PDB entry 9GA1 | X-ray diffraction, 2.80 A resolution | chains B and D of the 5 polymer chains in the assembly

# Chain B
Molecule: Major outer membrane protein
Source organism: Bdellovibrio bacteriovorus HD100
Reference sequence: Q6MQN4 (Q6MQN4_BDEBA); residues 1-333 here correspond to UniProt positions 21-353 (UniProt number = residue number + 20)
Amino-acid sequence (333 residues; numbered 1 to 333 plus 1 insertion-coded residue; 1 number in that range is skipped by the numbering (no residue carries it; nothing is unmodelled there); the number before each row is that of its first residue):
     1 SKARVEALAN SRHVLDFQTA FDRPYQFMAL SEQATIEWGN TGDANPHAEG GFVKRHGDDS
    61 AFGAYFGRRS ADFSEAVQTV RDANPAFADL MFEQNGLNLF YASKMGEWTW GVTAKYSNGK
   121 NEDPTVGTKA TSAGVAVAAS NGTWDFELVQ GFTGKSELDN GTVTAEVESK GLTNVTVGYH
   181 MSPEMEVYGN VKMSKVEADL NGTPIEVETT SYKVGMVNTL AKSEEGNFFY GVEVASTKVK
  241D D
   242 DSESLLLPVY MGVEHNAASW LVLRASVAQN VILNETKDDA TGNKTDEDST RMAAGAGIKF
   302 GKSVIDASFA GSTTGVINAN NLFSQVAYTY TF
Modified / non-standard residues: Mse28, Mse91, Mse105, Mse181, Mse185, Mse193, Mse216, Mse252, Mse293 (selenomethionine; parent Met)
Residues lining bound ligands: beta-D-glucopyranose / octan-1-ol: Val272, Ile273, Asn275, Asp287

# Chain D
Molecule: Major outer membrane protein
Source organism: Bdellovibrio bacteriovorus HD100
Reference sequence: Q6MQN4 (Q6MQN4_BDEBA); residues 1-333 here correspond to UniProt positions 21-353 (UniProt number = residue number + 20)
Amino-acid sequence (333 residues; row label = number of the first residue in the row):
     1 SKARVEALAN SRHVLDFQTA FDRPYQFMAL SEQATIEWGN TGDANPHAEG GFVKRHGDDS
    61 AFGAYFGRRS ADFSEAVQTV RDANPAFADL MFEQNGLNLF YASKMGEWTW GVTAKYSNGK
   121 NEDPTVGTKA TSAGVAVAAS NGTWDFELVQ GFTGKSELDN GTVTAEVESK GLTNVTVGYH
   181 MSPEMEVYGN VKMSKVEADL NGTPIEVETT SYKVGMVNTL AKSEEGNFFY GVEVASTKVK
   241 DDSESLLLPV YMGVEHNAAS WLVLRASVAQ NVILNETKDD ATGNKTDEDS TRMAAGAGIK
   301 FGKSVIDASF AGSTTGVINA NNLFSQVAYT YTF
Modified / non-standard residues: Mse28, Mse91, Mse105, Mse181, Mse185, Mse193, Mse216, Mse252, Mse293 (selenomethionine; parent Met)
Residues lining bound ligands:
  - beta-D-glucopyranose / octan-1-ol, molecule 1: Asn95, Leu97, Asn98, Leu99, Ala114, Lys115, Tyr116, Asn118, Lys120
  - beta-D-glucopyranose / octan-1-ol, molecule 2: Ile273, Asn275, Asp287

# Chain B / chain D interface
Contacting residue pairs - 87 pairs, chain B then chain D:
  Leu220(B) - Phe333(D)  hydrophobic
  Glu225(B) - Lys303(D)
  Glu225(B) - Tyr331(D)
  Gly226(B) - Tyr331(D)
  Phe228(B) - Ala34(D)  hydrophobic
  Phe228(B) - Phe333(D)  hydrophobic
  Val250(B) - Phe66(D)  hydrophobic
  Mse252(B) - Ala34(D)  hydrophobic
  Mse252(B) - Thr35(D)
  Mse252(B) - Gly51(D)
  Val254(B) - Tyr329(D)  hydrophobic
  His256(B) - Phe301(D)
  His256(B) - Ser304(D)  hydrogen bond
  His256(B) - Tyr331(D)
  Ala258(B) - Phe301(D)  hydrophobic
  Leu262(B) - Phe301(D)  hydrophobic
  Leu264(B) - Ser304(D)
  Leu264(B) - Tyr329(D)  hydrophobic
  Ala266(B) - Ile36(D)
  Ala266(B) - Tyr329(D)  hydrophobic
  Ser267(B) - Ile36(D)
  Val268(B) - Ile36(D)
  Val268(B) - Glu49(D)
  Gln270(B) - Phe66(D)
  Gln270(B) - Gly67(D)  hydrogen bond (side chain-backbone)
  Gln270(B) - Asn95(D)
  Gln270(B) - Gly96(D)  hydrogen bond (side chain-backbone)
  Asn271(B) - Asn95(D)
  Val272(B) - Phe66(D)  hydrophobic
  Val272(B) - Leu97(D)  hydrophobic
  Asn275(B) - Asn95(D)
  Glu276(B) - Lys120(D)  salt bridge
  Asn284(B) - Glu122(D)
  Asn284(B) - Pro124(D)
  Lys285(B) - Lys120(D)
  Lys285(B) - Asn121(D)
  Lys285(B) - Glu122(D)  hydrogen bond (backbone-side chain)
  Thr286(B) - Lys120(D)
  Thr286(B) - Asn121(D)
  Asp287(B) - Gly119(D)
  Asp287(B) - Lys120(D)  salt bridge
  Glu288(B) - Mse91(D)
  Glu288(B) - Gln94(D)
  Glu288(B) - Asn95(D)  hydrogen bond (backbone-side chain)
  Glu288(B) - Asn121(D)  hydrogen bond
  Asp289(B) - Thr41(D)
  Asp289(B) - Gly42(D)  hydrogen bond (side chain-backbone)
  Asp289(B) - His47(D)  salt bridge
  Asp289(B) - Arg69(D)  salt bridge
  Asp289(B) - Gln94(D)  hydrogen bond (backbone-side chain)
  Asp289(B) - Asn95(D)  hydrogen bond (side chain-backbone)
  Ser290(B) - Thr41(D)
  Ser290(B) - Asn95(D)  hydrogen bond
  Thr291(B) - Thr41(D)  hydrogen bond (backbone-side chain)
  Thr291(B) - His47(D)
  Thr291(B) - Ala48(D)
  Thr291(B) - Gly67(D)
  Thr291(B) - Asn95(D)
  Arg292(B) - Thr41(D)
  Arg292(B) - Ala48(D)
  Mse293(B) - Ile36(D)  hydrophobic
  Mse293(B) - Glu37(D)
  Mse293(B) - Trp38(D)
  Mse293(B) - Gly39(D)
  Mse293(B) - Ala48(D)  hydrophobic
  Ala295(B) - Trp38(D)  hydrophobic
  Phe310(B) - Trp38(D)  hydrophobic
  Ser313(B) - Trp38(D)
  Ser313(B) - Gly39(D)  hydrogen bond (backbone-backbone)
  Thr314(B) - Gly39(D)
  Thr314(B) - Asn40(D)  hydrogen bond (backbone-backbone)
  Thr315(B) - Pro46(D)
  Gly316(B) - Trp38(D)
  Gly316(B) - Pro46(D)
  Gly316(B) - Ser325(D)
  Gly316(B) - Gln326(D)  hydrogen bond (backbone-backbone)
  Gly316(B) - Val327(D)  hydrogen bond (backbone-backbone)
  Val317(B) - Phe324(D)
  Ile318(B) - Trp38(D)  hydrophobic
  Ile318(B) - Leu323(D)
  Ile318(B) - Phe324(D)  hydrogen bond (backbone-backbone)
  Ile318(B) - Val327(D)  hydrophobic
  Asn319(B) - Ala320(D)
  Asn319(B) - Asn321(D)
  Ala320(B) - Ala320(D)  hydrogen bond (backbone-backbone)
  Asn321(B) - Ala320(D)
  Asn321(B) - Asn321(D)  hydrogen bond
Other interface residues (no listed pair), chain B (45 interface residues in all): Ala259, Trp261, Ala269, Gly283, Gly312
Other interface residues (no listed pair), chain D (46 interface residues in all): Gly50, Phe52, Glu93, Asn118, Ile306, Asn322

# Summary
45 residues of chain B face 46 of chain D across their interface; the contacts include 18 hydrogen bonds and 4
salt bridges. Among the polar pairs are Glu276(B)-Lys120(D), Asp287(B)-Lys120(D) and Asp289(B)-His47(D). One
beta-D-glucopyranose / octan-1-ol molecule is bound between chain B and chain D.
Chain B and chain D are both Major outer membrane protein (Bdellovibrio bacteriovorus HD100); the structure,
Structure of Pentameric Outer Membrane Protein A from Bdellovibrio bacteriovorus, was determined by X-ray
diffraction (same publication as 9GF0).
